PDB entry 6H3S | X-ray diffraction, 2.02 A resolution | chain B

Chain B:
Name: Envelopment polyprotein
Organism: Bovine Schmallenberg virus
Notes: fragment: Glycoprotein Gc Head/Stalk Domains
UniProt: H2AM12 (GP_SBVBH); numbering as in UniProt (aligned over 465-874)
Amino-acid sequence (421 residues; row label = number of the first residue in the row):
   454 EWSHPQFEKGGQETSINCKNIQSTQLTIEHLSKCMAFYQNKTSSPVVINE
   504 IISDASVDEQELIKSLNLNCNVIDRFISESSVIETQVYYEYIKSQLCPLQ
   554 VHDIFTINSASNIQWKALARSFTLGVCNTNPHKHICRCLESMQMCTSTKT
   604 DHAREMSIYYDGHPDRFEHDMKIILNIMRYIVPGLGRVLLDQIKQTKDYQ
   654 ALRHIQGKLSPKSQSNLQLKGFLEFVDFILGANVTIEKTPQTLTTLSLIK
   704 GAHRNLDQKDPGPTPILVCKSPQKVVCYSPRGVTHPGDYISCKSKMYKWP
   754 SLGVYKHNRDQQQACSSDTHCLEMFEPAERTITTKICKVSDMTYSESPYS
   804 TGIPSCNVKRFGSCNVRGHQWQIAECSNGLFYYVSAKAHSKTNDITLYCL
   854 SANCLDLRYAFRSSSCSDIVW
Disordered / not traced: 454-466
Cystine bridges: Cys471-Cys487, Cys523-Cys550, Cys580-Cys589, Cys591-Cys598, Cys722-Cys745, Cys730-Cys790, Cys768-Cys774, Cys809-Cys829, Cys817-Cys869, Cys852-Cys857
Covalently attached groups: N-acetylglucosamine (NAG) linked to Asn493, Asn686
Construct notes: expression tag (454-464)
Curated features (UniProtKB/Swiss-Prot):
  - glycosylation (N-linked (GlcNAc...) asparagine): Asn493, Asn686
  - mutagenesis: Cys580 (C580S: Loss of disulfide bond; when associated with S-589), Cys589 (C589S: Loss of disulfide bond; when associated with S-580)
What the authors report for this chain:
  - post-translational modification sites: Asn493, Asn686

Overview:
N-acetylglucosamine is covalently linked to Asn493 and Asn686. UniProt lists 2 mutagenesis sites. The paper
reports modification sites Asn493 and Asn686.
Chain B is Envelopment polyprotein (Bovine Schmallenberg virus); the structure, Schmallenberg Virus
Glycoprotein Gc Head/Stalk Domains, was determined by X-ray diffraction, deposited together with 6H3U, 6H3V,
6H3W and 6H3X.
